PDB entry 3C7C | X-ray diffraction, 3.10 A resolution | chain B

[Chain B]
Name: Octopine dehydrogenase
Source organism: Pecten maximus
Notes: EC 1.5.1.11
Reference sequence: Q9BHM6 (Q9BHM6_PECMA); numbering as in UniProt (aligned over 1-399)
Sequence (404 residues; each row starts with the number of its first residue):
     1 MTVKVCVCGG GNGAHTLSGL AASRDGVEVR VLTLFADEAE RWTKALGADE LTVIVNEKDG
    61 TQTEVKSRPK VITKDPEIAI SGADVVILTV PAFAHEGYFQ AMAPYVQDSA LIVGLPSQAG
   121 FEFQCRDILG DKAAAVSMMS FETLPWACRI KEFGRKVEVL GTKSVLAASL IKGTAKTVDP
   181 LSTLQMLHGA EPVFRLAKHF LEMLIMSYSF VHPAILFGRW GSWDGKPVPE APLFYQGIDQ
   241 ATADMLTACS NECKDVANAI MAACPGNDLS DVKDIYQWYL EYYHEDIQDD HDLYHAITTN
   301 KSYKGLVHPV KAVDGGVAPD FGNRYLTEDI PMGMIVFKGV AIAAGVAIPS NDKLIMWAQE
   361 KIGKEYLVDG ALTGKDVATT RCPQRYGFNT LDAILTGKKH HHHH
Disordered / not traced: 1
Differences from the reference sequence: expression tag (400-404)
Small-molecule neighbours:
  - arginine (ARG): E142, M206, S207, Y208, V211, H212, Y235, W278, Y303
  - NAD (nicotinamide-adenine-dinucleotide): G9, G10, G11, N12, G13, A14, T33, F35, E38, T89, V90, P91, F93, A94, Y98, P116, T143, L144, W146, A147, C148, R324, E328
UniProt features mapped onto this chain:
  - active site: H212
  - binding site (NADH): G10 to G13, F35 to E38
  - binding site (pyruvate): Q118, T143, H212
  - binding site (substrate): Q118
  - binding site (NAD(+)): C148, R324
  - binding site (L-arginine): M206
  - mutagenesis: Q118 (Q118A: Drastically reduced enzymatic activity; Q118D: Drastically reduced enzymatic activity. Greater effect on catalytic efficiency for pyruvate than L-arginine or NADH), C148 (C148A/S: Reduced catalytic efficiency but no change in the activity. 3-fold decrease in affinity for pyruvate, 3-fold decrease for L-arginine and 2-fold decrease for NADH), H212 (H212A: 2 to 10-fold decrease in specific activity. 77-fold reduction in affinity for pyruvate, 6-fold decrease for L-arginine and 3-fold decrease for NADH), R324 (R324A: 2 to 10-fold decrease in specific activity. 119-fold reduction in affinity for pyruvate, 200-fold reduction for L-arginine and 4-fold reduction for NADH), D329 (D329A: 2 to 10-fold decrease in specific activity. 43-fold reduction in affinity for pyruvate and 18-fold reduction for L-arginine)

[Summary]
Bound to chain B: NAD and arginine. Curated annotation (UniProt) lists active-site residue H212, 8
NADH-binding residues, 3 pyruvate-binding residues and substrate-binding residue Q118.
Chain B is Octopine dehydrogenase (Pecten maximus); the structure, A structural basis for substrate and stereo
selectivity in octopine dehydrogenase (ODH-NADH-L-Arginine), was determined by X-ray diffraction, deposited
together with 3C7A and 3C7D.
